7FMF - chains A and B; structure by X-ray diffraction, 1.65 A resolution.

== Chain A ==
Molecule: Pre-mRNA-splicing factor 8
Organism: Saccharomyces cerevisiae S288C
Reference sequence: P33334 (PRP8_YEAST); numbering as in UniProt (aligned over 1836-2090)
Chain sequence (258 residues; each row starts with the number of its first residue):
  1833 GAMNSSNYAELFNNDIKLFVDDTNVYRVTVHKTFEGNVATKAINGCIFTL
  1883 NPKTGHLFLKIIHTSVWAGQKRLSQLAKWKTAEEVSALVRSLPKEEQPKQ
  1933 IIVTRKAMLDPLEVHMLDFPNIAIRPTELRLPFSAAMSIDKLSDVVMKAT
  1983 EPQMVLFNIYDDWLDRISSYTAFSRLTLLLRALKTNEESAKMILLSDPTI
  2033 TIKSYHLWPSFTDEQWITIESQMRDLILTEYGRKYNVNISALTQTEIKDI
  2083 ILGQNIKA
Not modelled in the structure: 2070-2090
Sequence notes: expression tag (1833-1835)
Residues lining bound ligands: VUU (N-cyclopropyl-N'-[2-(thiophen-2-yl)ethyl]guanidine): His1888, Leu1889, Phe1890, Leu1988, Phe1989, Asn1990
Swiss-Prot annotation at these positions:
  - mutagenesis: Asp1853 (D1853A: Alters protein folding. Severely impaired growth. Strongly reduced growth at 35 degrees Celsius; when associated with A-1854; D1853N: Reduced growth at 30 degrees Celsius ...), Asp1854 (D1854A: Reduced growth at 30 degrees Celsius. Strongly reduced growth at 16 degrees Celsius. Strongly reduced growth at 35 degrees Celsius; when associated with A-1853 ...), Thr1855 (T1855A: Reduced growth at 30 degrees Celsius. Strongly reduced growth at 16 degrees Celsius), Thr1936 (T1936A: Reduced growth at 30 degrees Celsius. Strongly reduced growth at 16 degrees Celsius), Arg1937 (R1937K: Severely impaired growth. Reduced growth at 30 degrees Celsius. Strongly reduced growth at 16 degrees Celsius)

== Chain B ==
Molecule: A1 cistron-splicing factor AAR2
Organism: Saccharomyces cerevisiae S288C
Reference sequence: P32357 (AAR2_YEAST); aligned to UniProt positions 1-317 over residues 1-317
Chain sequence (308 residues; numbered -3 to 317; 13 numbers in that range are skipped by the numbering (no residue carries them; nothing is unmodelled there); the number before each row is that of its first residue; numbers below 1 keep their minus sign (Gly-3 is residue -3)):
    -3 GAMAMNTVPFTSAPIEVTIGIDQYSFNVKENQPFHGIKDIPIGHVHVIHF
    47 QHADNSSMRYGYWFDCRMGNFYIQYDPKDGLYKMMEERDGAKFENIVHNF
    97 KERQMMVSYPKIDEDDTWYNLTEFVQMDKIRKIVRKDENQFSYVDSSMTT
   147 VQENEL
   166 SSSSSDPAHSLNYTVINFKSREAIRPGHEMEDFLDKSYYLNTVMLQGIFK
   216 NSSNYFGELQFAFLNAMFFGNYGSSLQWHAMIELICSSATVPKHMLDKLD
   266 EILYYQIKTLPEQYSDILLNERVWNICLYSSFQKNSLHNTEKIMENKYPE
   316 LL
Not modelled in the structure: -3 to 0, 166-169
Sequence notes: expression tag (-3 to 0); conflict Ser166 (Leu153 in P32357), Ser167 (Lys154 in P32357), Ser170 (Asp in P32357)
Swiss-Prot annotation at these positions:
  - region: Leu261 to Ile282 (Leucine-zipper)
  - modified residue: Ser253 (Phosphoserine), Thr274 (Phosphothreonine)

== How chain A and chain B interact ==
Residue-residue contacts (17; chain A residue first):
  Gln1907(A) - Met195(B)
  Gln1907(A) - Leu199(B)
  Leu1908(A) - Met195(B)  hydrophobic
  Trp1911(A) - Glu194(B)
  Trp1911(A) - Met195(B)  hydrophobic
  Trp1911(A) - Phe198(B)  hydrophobic
  Asp1942(A) - Lys184(B)  salt bridge
  Asp1942(A) - Phe198(B)
  Glu1945(A) - Lys184(B)  salt bridge
  Val1946(A) - Ile189(B)  hydrophobic
  Val1946(A) - Glu194(B)
  Val1946(A) - Phe198(B)  hydrophobic
  His1947(A) - Glu194(B)
  Leu1949(A) - Lys184(B)
  Leu1949(A) - Ser185(B)
  Leu1949(A) - Arg186(B)
  Asp1950(A) - Arg186(B)  salt bridge

== Overview ==
9 residues of chain A face 8 of chain B across their interface; the contacts include 3 salt bridges. Among the
polar pairs are Asp1942(A)-Lys184(B), Glu1945(A)-Lys184(B) and Asp1950(A)-Arg186(B). Ligands of chain A:
compound VUU. From UniProt: 5 mutagenesis sites on chain A.
Here chain A is Pre-mRNA-splicing factor 8 and chain B is A1 cistron-splicing factor AAR2, both from
Saccharomyces cerevisiae S288C. Entry 7FMF (PanDDA analysis group deposition -- Aar2/RNaseH in complex with
fragment P06C06 from the F2X-Universal Library) was determined by X-ray diffraction, deposited together with
5ST0, 5ST1, 5ST2, 5ST3, 5ST4, 5ST5 and 248 further entries.
